6XPQ - chains A and C of the 3 polymer chains in the assembly; structure by X-ray diffraction, 4.20 A resolution (low resolution: residue-level contacts below are approximate; hydrogen-bond / salt-bridge calls are withheld).

# Chain A
Name: Hemagglutinin
From: Influenza A virus (A/Texas/50/2012(H3N2))
Notes: fragment: head domain
Reference sequence: R4L1D1 (R4L1D1_9INFA); residues 37-319 here correspond to UniProt positions 53-335 (UniProt number = residue number + 16)
Chain sequence (291 residues; each row starts with the number of its first residue):
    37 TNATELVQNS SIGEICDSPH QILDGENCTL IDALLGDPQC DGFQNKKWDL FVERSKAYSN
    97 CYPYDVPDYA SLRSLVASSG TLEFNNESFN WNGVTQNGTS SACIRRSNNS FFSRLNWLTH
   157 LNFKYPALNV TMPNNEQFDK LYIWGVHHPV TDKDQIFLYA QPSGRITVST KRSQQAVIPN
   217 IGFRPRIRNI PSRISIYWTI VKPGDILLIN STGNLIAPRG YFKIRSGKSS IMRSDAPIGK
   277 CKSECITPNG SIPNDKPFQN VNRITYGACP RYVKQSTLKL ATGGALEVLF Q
Not modelled in the structure: 37-38, 313-327
Cystine bridges: Cys52-Cys277, Cys64-Cys76, Cys97-Cys139, Cys281-Cys305
Covalently attached groups: N-acetylglucosamine (NAG) linked to Asn63, Asn133
Construct notes: expression tag (320-327)

# Chain C
Name: antibody  D1 H1-17/H3-14 light chain
From: Homo sapiens
Notes: antibody fragment or engineered binder
Chain sequence (212 residues; row label = number of the first residue in the row):
     1 DIRVTQSPSS LSASVGDRVT ITCRASQSIS RSLNWYQQRP GKAPKFLIYA ASNLQSGVPS
    61 RFSGGGSGTD FTLTISSLQP EDFATYYCQE TYSRTFGQGT KADIKRTVAA PSVFIFPPSD
   121 EQLKSGTASV VCLLNNFYPR EAKVQWKVDN ALQSGNSQES VTEQDSKDST YSLSSTLTLS
   181 KADYEKHKVY ACEVTHQGLS SPVTKSFNRG EC
Not modelled in the structure: 210-212
Cystine bridges: Cys23-Cys88, Cys132-Cys192

# How chain A and chain C interact
Residue-residue contacts (11; chain A residue first):
  Ser91(A) with Arg31(C)
  Ala93(A) with Arg31(C)
  Pro221(A) with Phe46(C); Tyr49(C); Gln55(C)
  Arg222(A) with Asn53(C); Leu54(C); Gln55(C); Ser56(C)
  Ile223(A) with Asn53(C)
  Arg224(A) with Asn53(C)
Other interface residues (no listed pair), chain A (7 interface residues in all): Arg229
The authors on this interface:
  - specific contacts: Pro221(A)-Tyr49(C) (hydrophobic contact)
  - epitope / paratope residues, chain A: Pro221(A)
  - epitope / paratope residues, chain C: Tyr49(C)

# Overview
The chain A/chain C interface involves 7 residues from each chain. The authors report a hydrophobic contact
between Pro221(A) and Tyr49(C). Covalently linked N-acetylglucosamine: at Asn63(A) and Asn133(A). The paper
reports epitope/paratope residues Pro221(A) and Tyr49(C).
Chain A is Hemagglutinin (Influenza A virus (A/Texas/50/2012(H3N2))) and chain C is antibody  D1 H1-17/H3-14
light chain (Homo sapiens); the structure, Human antibody D1 H1-17/H3-14 in complex with the influenza
hemagglutinin head domain of A/Texas/50/2012(H3N2), was determined by X-ray diffraction, deposited together
with 6XPX, 6XPY, 6XPZ, 6XQ2 and 6XQ4.
